3PP7 - chains A and B; structure by X-ray diffraction, 2.35 A resolution.

# Chain A (and B)
Name: Pyruvate kinase
Source organism: Leishmania mexicana
Notes: EC 2.7.1.40; chain B of this document is another copy of the same molecule, construct and numbering; everything in this record applies to it too
UniProtKB: Q27686 (KPYK_LEIME); residues 1-498 here correspond to UniProt positions 2-499 (UniProt number = residue number + 1)
Amino-acid sequence (498 residues; numbered 1 to 498; the number before each row is that of its first residue):
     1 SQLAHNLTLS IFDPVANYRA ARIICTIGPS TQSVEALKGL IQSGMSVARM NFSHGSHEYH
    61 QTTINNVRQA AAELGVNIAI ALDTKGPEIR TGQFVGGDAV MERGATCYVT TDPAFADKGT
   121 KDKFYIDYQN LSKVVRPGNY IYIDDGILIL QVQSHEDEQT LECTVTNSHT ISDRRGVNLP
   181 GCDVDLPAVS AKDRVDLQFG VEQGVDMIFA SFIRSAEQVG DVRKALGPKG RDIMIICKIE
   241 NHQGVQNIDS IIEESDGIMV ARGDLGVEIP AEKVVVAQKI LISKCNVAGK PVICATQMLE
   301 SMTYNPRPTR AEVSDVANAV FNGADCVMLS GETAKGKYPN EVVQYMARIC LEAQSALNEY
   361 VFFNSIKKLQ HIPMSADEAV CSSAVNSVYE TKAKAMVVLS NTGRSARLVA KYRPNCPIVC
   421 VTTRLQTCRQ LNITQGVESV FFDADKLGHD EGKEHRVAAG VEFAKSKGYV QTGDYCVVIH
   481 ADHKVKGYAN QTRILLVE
Unresolved in the structure: 482-487 (chain B: 482-485)
Swiss-Prot annotation at these positions:
  - binding site (substrate): Arg49, Gly263, Asp264, Thr296
  - binding site (ATP): Asn51 to His54, Arg90
  - binding site (K(+)): Asn51, Ser53, Asp83, Thr84
  - binding site (Mg(2+)): Glu240, Asp264
  - site: Lys238 (Transition state stabilizer)
Bound ions: K+ site 1: Asn51, Ser53, Asp83, Thr84; K+ site 2: Gln354, Leu357, Glu359
Residues lining bound ligands: pyrene-1,3,6,8-tetrasulfonic acid (PTK): Pro187, Arg194, Lys224
What the authors report for this chain:
  - binding site for suramin: Pro29, Asn51, His54, Tyr59, Lys335

# Interface between chain A and chain B
Pairs across the interface (71; chain A residue first):
  Ser1(A) - Ser365(B)  hydrogen bond
  Leu3(A) - Ser283(B)
  Leu3(A) - Val287(B)  hydrophobic
  Leu3(A) - Phe362(B)  hydrophobic
  Asn6(A) - Lys279(B)
  Asn6(A) - Ile280(B)
  Asn6(A) - Ser283(B)  hydrogen bond
  Leu7(A) - Ser283(B)
  Leu7(A) - Lys284(B)  hydrogen bond (backbone-side chain)
  Leu7(A) - Val287(B)  hydrophobic
  Leu7(A) - Leu369(B)  hydrophobic
  Leu9(A) - Ile280(B)
  Ile11(A) - Ile269(B)  hydrophobic
  Ile11(A) - Lys273(B)  hydrogen bond (backbone-side chain)
  Ile11(A) - Val276(B)  hydrophobic
  Ile11(A) - Ala277(B)
  Ile11(A) - Ile280(B)  hydrophobic
  His242(A) - Phe12(B)
  Gln246(A) - Phe12(B)
  Arg262(A) - Arg310(B)
  Ala271(A) - Val313(B)
  Ala271(A) - Tyr345(B)
  Glu272(A) - Val313(B)
  Glu272(A) - Tyr345(B)  hydrogen bond
  Glu272(A) - Arg348(B)
  Glu272(A) - Glu352(B)
  Lys273(A) - Ile11(B)  hydrogen bond (side chain-backbone)
  Lys273(A) - Glu352(B)  salt bridge
  Val275(A) - Arg310(B)
  Val275(A) - Ser314(B)
  Val275(A) - Ala317(B)  hydrophobic
  Val276(A) - Ile11(B)  hydrophobic
  Val276(A) - Glu352(B)
  Val276(A) - Ala356(B)  hydrophobic
  Ala277(A) - Ile11(B)
  Lys279(A) - Asn6(B)
  Lys279(A) - Phe321(B)
  Ile280(A) - Asn6(B)
  Ile280(A) - Leu9(B)  hydrophobic
  Ile280(A) - Ile11(B)  hydrophobic
  Ser283(A) - Leu3(B)
  Ser283(A) - Asn6(B)  hydrogen bond
  Ser283(A) - Leu7(B)
  Lys284(A) - Leu7(B)  hydrogen bond (side chain-backbone)
  Val287(A) - Leu3(B)  hydrophobic
  Val287(A) - Leu7(B)  hydrophobic
  Gln297(A) - Arg310(B)
  Arg310(A) - Arg262(B)
  Arg310(A) - Val275(B)
  Arg310(A) - Gln297(B)
  Arg310(A) - Asp315(B)  salt bridge
  Ala311(A) - Ala311(B)
  Glu312(A) - Ala311(B)
  Val313(A) - Glu272(B)
  Ser314(A) - Val275(B)
  Ser314(A) - Asp315(B)
  Asp315(A) - Arg310(B)  salt bridge
  Asp315(A) - Ser314(B)
  Ala317(A) - Val275(B)  hydrophobic
  Asn318(A) - Asn318(B)
  Phe321(A) - Lys279(B)
  Tyr345(A) - Ala271(B)
  Tyr345(A) - Glu272(B)  hydrogen bond
  Arg348(A) - Glu272(B)
  Glu352(A) - Glu272(B)
  Glu352(A) - Lys273(B)  salt bridge
  Ala356(A) - Val276(B)  hydrophobic
  Phe362(A) - Leu3(B)  hydrophobic
  Ser365(A) - Ser1(B)  hydrogen bond
  Leu369(A) - Leu3(B)  hydrophobic
  Leu369(A) - Leu7(B)  hydrophobic
Other interface residues (no listed pair), chain A (46 interface residues in all): Gln2, Ser10, Phe12, Asp13, Val245, Ile269, Asn286, Ile349, Ile366
Other interface residues (no listed pair), chain B (46 interface residues in all): Gln2, Ala4, Ser10, His242, Gln246, Asn286, Glu312, Ile349, Ile366, Lys368

# In short
Chain A and chain B each contribute 46 residues to their interface; the contacts include 10 hydrogen bonds and
4 salt bridges. Among the polar pairs are Lys273(A)-Glu352(B), Arg310(A)-Asp315(B) and Ser1(A)-Ser365(B).
Bound to chain A: pyrene-1,3,6,8-tetrasulfonic acid. The paper reports a binding site for suramin at Pro29(A),
Asn51(A) and His54(A) among others.
Chain A and chain B are both Pyruvate kinase (Leishmania mexicana); the structure, Crystal structure of
Leishmania mexicana pyruvate kinase in complex with the drug suramin, an inhibitor of ..., was determined by
X-ray diffraction together with 3QV9, 3QV6, 3QV7 and 3QV8 from the same study.
